PDB entry 7H26 | X-ray diffraction, 1.85 A resolution | chains A and B

# Chain A
Name: Serine protease subunit NS2B
From: Zika virus
Reference sequence: Q32ZE1 (POLG_ZIKV); residues 46-89 here correspond to UniProt positions 1414-1457 (UniProt number = residue number + 1368)
Amino-acid sequence (46 residues; row label = number of the first residue in the row):
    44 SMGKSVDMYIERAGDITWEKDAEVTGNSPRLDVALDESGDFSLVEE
Unresolved in the structure: 44-49, 89
Differences from the reference sequence: expression tag (44-45)

# Chain B
Name: Serine protease NS3
From: Zika virus
Notes: EC 3.4.21.91, 3.6.1.15, 3.6.4.13
Reference sequence: Q32ZE1 (POLG_ZIKV); residues 11-177 here correspond to UniProt positions 1509-1675 (UniProt number = residue number + 1498)
Amino-acid sequence (168 residues; numbered 10 to 177; the number before each row is that of its first residue):
    10 MKEVKKGETTDGVYRVMTRRLLGSTQVGVGVMQEGVFHTMWHVTKGAALR
    60 SGEGRLDPYWGDVKQDLVSYCGPWKLDAAWDGLSEVQLLAVPPGERAKNI
   110 QTLPGIFKTKDGDIGAVALDYPAGTSGSPILDKCGRVIGLYGNGVVIKNG
   160 SYVSAITQGKREEETPVE
Unresolved in the structure: 10-15, 169-177
Differences from the reference sequence: initiating methionine (10); conflict K107 (Arg1605 in Q32ZE1)
Curated features (UniProtKB/Swiss-Prot):
  - active site (Charge relay system): H51, D75, S135
Small-molecule neighbours: A1AJ0 ((5-methyl-1H-pyrazolo[3,4-b]pyridin-1-yl)acetic acid): Y130, P131, A132, S135, Y150, G151, V155, Y161

# Chain A / chain B interface
Contacting residue pairs - 94 pairs, chain A then chain B:
  D50(A) - A57(B)
  D50(A) - R59(B)
  M51(A) - M26(B)
  M51(A) - V52(B)
  M51(A) - T53(B)
  M51(A) - L58(B)
  M51(A) - R59(B)  hydrogen bond (backbone-backbone)
  Y52(A) - R24(B)
  Y52(A) - V25(B)
  Y52(A) - M26(B)  hydrogen bond (backbone-backbone)
  Y52(A) - R28(B)  hydrogen bond
  Y52(A) - S33(B)
  Y52(A) - R59(B)
  I53(A) - R24(B)
  I53(A) - M41(B)  hydrophobic
  I53(A) - F46(B)  hydrophobic
  I53(A) - R59(B)  hydrogen bond (backbone-backbone)
  I53(A) - S60(B)
  I53(A) - L65(B)  hydrophobic
  E54(A) - Y23(B)
  E54(A) - R24(B)  hydrogen bond (backbone-backbone)
  E54(A) - M26(B)
  R55(A) - E17(B)
  R55(A) - D20(B)  hydrogen bond (side chain-backbone)
  R55(A) - G21(B)
  R55(A) - V22(B)
  R55(A) - Y23(B)
  A56(A) - V22(B)  hydrogen bond (backbone-backbone)
  A56(A) - R24(B)
  A56(A) - V100(B)  hydrophobic
  A56(A) - A106(B)
  G57(A) - G21(B)
  G57(A) - V22(B)  hydrogen bond (backbone-backbone)
  D58(A) - L98(B)
  I59(A) - G21(B)
  I59(A) - V22(B)
  I59(A) - V40(B)  hydrophobic
  I59(A) - L98(B)  hydrophobic
  I59(A) - L140(B)  hydrophobic
  I59(A) - G144(B)
  I59(A) - V146(B)  hydrophobic
  T60(A) - N108(B)  hydrogen bond (backbone-side chain)
  T60(A) - L140(B)
  W61(A) - E94(B)
  W61(A) - V95(B)
  W61(A) - Q96(B)
  W61(A) - Q110(B)
  W61(A) - L140(B)
  W61(A) - D141(B)
  W61(A) - K142(B)
  E62(A) - Q96(B)  hydrogen bond (backbone-side chain)
  E62(A) - N108(B)
  A65(A) - Q96(B)
  A65(A) - N108(B)
  E66(A) - I109(B)
  E66(A) - Q110(B)  hydrogen bond (backbone-backbone)
  V67(A) - E94(B)
  V67(A) - Q110(B)
  T68(A) - I109(B)
  T68(A) - Q110(B)  hydrogen bond (backbone-backbone)
  T68(A) - T111(B)  hydrogen bond (backbone-side chain)
  T68(A) - L128(B)
  G69(A) - T111(B)
  G69(A) - A127(B)
  N70(A) - L112(B)
  N70(A) - A127(B)
  S71(A) - L112(B)  hydrogen bond (side chain-backbone)
  S71(A) - P113(B)
  S71(A) - G114(B)
  P72(A) - G114(B)
  P72(A) - I115(B)  hydrogen bond (backbone-backbone)
  R73(A) - I115(B)
  L74(A) - I115(B)  hydrogen bond (backbone-backbone)
  L74(A) - F116(B)
  L74(A) - K117(B)  hydrogen bond (backbone-backbone)
  L74(A) - I156(B)  hydrophobic
  D75(A) - K117(B)
  V76(A) - F116(B)  hydrophobic
  V76(A) - K117(B)  hydrogen bond (backbone-backbone)
  V76(A) - T118(B)
  L78(A) - K73(B)
  D79(A) - K73(B)
  E80(A) - K73(B)
  S81(A) - V72(B)
  G82(A) - V72(B)
  G82(A) - K73(B)
  G82(A) - N152(B)  hydrogen bond (backbone-side chain)
  F84(A) - F116(B)  hydrophobic
  F84(A) - N152(B)
  F84(A) - G153(B)
  F84(A) - V154(B)
  F84(A) - A164(B)  hydrophobic
  L86(A) - V154(B)  hydrophobic
  L86(A) - V155(B)
Also at the interface, not in a pair above, chain A (34 interface residues in all): S85, E88
Also at the interface, not in a pair above, chain B (59 interface residues in all): T19, T27, V36, I123, P138, K157, V162

# Overview
34 residues of chain A and 59 residues of chain B are in contact; the contacts include 19 hydrogen bonds.
Among the polar pairs are Y52(A)-R28(B), R55(A)-D20(B) and T60(A)-N108(B). Ligands of chain B: compound A1AJ0.
From UniProt: 3 active-site residues on chain B.
Here chain A is Serine protease subunit NS2B and chain B is Serine protease NS3, both from Zika virus. Entry
7H26 (PanDDA analysis group deposition -- Crystal Structure of ZIKV NS2B-NS3 protease in complex with
Z1198317053) was determined by X-ray diffraction.
